PDB entry 7SJA | electron microscopy, 3.80 A resolution | chains A and C of the 12 polymer chains in the assembly

Chain A (and C):
Molecule: Tubulin alpha-1B chain
Organism: Homo sapiens
Notes: chain C of this document is another copy of the same molecule, construct and numbering; everything in this record applies to it too
Reference sequence: P68363 (TBA1B_HUMAN); numbering as in UniProt; present here: 1-37, 47-451
Sequence (457 residues; numbered 1 to 451 plus 15 insertion-coded residues; 9 numbers in that range are skipped by the numbering (no residue carries them; nothing is unmodelled there); the number before each row is that of its first residue; a row labelled like 37A-37O holds insertion residues (37A, then the next letters in order)):
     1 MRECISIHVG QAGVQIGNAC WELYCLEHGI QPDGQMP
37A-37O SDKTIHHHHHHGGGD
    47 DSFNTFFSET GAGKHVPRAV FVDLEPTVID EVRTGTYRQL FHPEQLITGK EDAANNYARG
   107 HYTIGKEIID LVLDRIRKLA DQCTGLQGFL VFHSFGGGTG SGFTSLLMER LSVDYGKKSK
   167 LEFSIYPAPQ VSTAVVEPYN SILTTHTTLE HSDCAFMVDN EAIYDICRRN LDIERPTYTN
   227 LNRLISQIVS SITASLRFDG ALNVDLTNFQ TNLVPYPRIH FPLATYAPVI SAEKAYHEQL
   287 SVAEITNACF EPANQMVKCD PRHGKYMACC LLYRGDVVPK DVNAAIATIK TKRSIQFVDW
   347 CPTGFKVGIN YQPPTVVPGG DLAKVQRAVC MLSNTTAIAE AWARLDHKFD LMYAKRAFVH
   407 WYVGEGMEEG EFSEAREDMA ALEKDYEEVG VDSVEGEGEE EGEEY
Not modelled in the structure: 37A-37O, 442-451
Differences from the reference sequence: insertion (37F-37K); engineered mutation Asn254 (Glu in P68363)
Ion coordination: Mg2+: Glu71, Asp98 (together with GTP)
Residues lining bound ligands: GTP (guanosine-5'-triphosphate): Gly10, Gln11, Ala12, Gln15, Ile16, Asp69, Glu71, Asp98, Ala99, Ala100, Asn101, Ser140, Gly142, Gly143, Gly144, Thr145, Gly146, Ile171, Thr179, Asn206, Tyr224, Asn228
Swiss-Prot annotation at these positions:
  - motif: Met1 to Cys4 (MREC motif)
  - binding site (GTP): Gly10, Gln11, Ala12, Gln15, Glu71, Ala99, Ser140, Gly143, Gly144, Thr145, Gly146, Thr179, Glu183, Asn206, Tyr224, Asn228, Leu252
  - binding site (Mg(2+)): Glu71
  - site: Tyr451 (Involved in polymerization)
  - modified residue: Lys37C (N6,N6,N6-trimethyllysine), Ser48 (Phosphoserine), Ser232 (Phosphoserine), Tyr282 (3'-nitrotyrosine), Arg339 (Omega-N-methylarginine), Ser439 (Phosphoserine), Glu443 (5-glutamyl polyglutamate), Glu445 (5-glutamyl polyglutamate), Tyr451 (3'-nitrotyrosine)
  - cross-link (Glycyl lysine isopeptide (Lys-Gly)): Lys326 (interchain with G-Cter in ubiquitin), Lys370 (interchain with G-Cter in ubiquitin)
What the authors report for this chain:
  - mutagenesis - E254N: abolished catalytic activity on GTP

Chain A / chain C interface:
Contacting residue pairs - 12 pairs, chain A then chain C:
  Lys280(A) - His88(C)
  His283(A) - Thr56(C)
  His283(A) - Lys60(C)
  His283(A) - Val62(C)
  His283(A) - Gln85(C)
  His283(A) - Phe87(C)  hydrogen bond (side chain-backbone)
  His283(A) - His88(C)  hydrogen bond (backbone-side chain)
  His283(A) - Pro89(C)
  Glu284(A) - Thr56(C)
  Gln285(A) - Glu55(C)
  Gln285(A) - Gln128(C)
  Glu297(A) - Lys124(C)  salt bridge
Other interface residues (no listed pair), chain A (6 interface residues in all): Tyr282
Other interface residues (no listed pair), chain C (12 interface residues in all): Gly57, Asp120

In short:
The interface between chain A and chain C involves 6 residues on one side and 12 on the other; the contacts
include 2 hydrogen bonds and 1 salt bridge. Polar contacts include Glu297(A)-Lys124(C), His283(A)-Phe87(C) and
His283(A)-His88(C). Ligands of chain A: GTP. From the paper: E254N of chain A abolishes catalytic activity on
GTP.
Both chains are Tubulin alpha-1B chain (Homo sapiens). Entry 7SJA (Undecorated 13pf E254N microtubule from
recombinant human tubulin) was determined by electron microscopy, deposited together with 7SJ7, 7SJ8 and 7SJ9.
